7PMW - chains A and B; structure by electron microscopy, 4.10 A resolution (low resolution: residue-level contacts below are approximate; hydrogen-bond / salt-bridge calls are withheld).

# Chain A
Name: Solute carrier family 15 member 1
Organism: Homo sapiens
Reference sequence: P46059 (S15A1_HUMAN); numbering as in UniProt (aligned over 1-708)
Sequence (708 residues; numbered 1 to 708; the number before each row is that of its first residue):
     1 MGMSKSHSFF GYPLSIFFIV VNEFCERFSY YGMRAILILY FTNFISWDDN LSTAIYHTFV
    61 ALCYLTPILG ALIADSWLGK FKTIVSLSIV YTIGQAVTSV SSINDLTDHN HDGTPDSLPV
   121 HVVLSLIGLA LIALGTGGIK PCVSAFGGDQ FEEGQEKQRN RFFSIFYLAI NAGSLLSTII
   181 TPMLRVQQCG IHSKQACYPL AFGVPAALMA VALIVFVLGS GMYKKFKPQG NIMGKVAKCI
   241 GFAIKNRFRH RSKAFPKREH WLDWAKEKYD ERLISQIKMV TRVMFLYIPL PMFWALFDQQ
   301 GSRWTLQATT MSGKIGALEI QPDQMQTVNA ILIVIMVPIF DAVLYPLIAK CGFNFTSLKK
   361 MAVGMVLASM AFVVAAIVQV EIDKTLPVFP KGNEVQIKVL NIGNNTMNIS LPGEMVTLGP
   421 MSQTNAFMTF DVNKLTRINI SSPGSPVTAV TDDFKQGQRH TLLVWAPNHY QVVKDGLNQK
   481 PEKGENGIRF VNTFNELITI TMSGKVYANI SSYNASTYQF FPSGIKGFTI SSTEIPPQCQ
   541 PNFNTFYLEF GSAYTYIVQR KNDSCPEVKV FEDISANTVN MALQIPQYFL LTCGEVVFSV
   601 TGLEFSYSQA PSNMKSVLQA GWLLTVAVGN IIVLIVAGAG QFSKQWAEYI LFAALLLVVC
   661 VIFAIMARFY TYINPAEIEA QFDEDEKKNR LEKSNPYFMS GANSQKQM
Unresolved in the structure: 1-11, 43-49, 109-119, 184-196, 684-708
Swiss-Prot annotation at these positions:
  - glycosylation (N-linked (GlcNAc...) asparagine): Asn50, Asn404, Asn408, Asn439, Asn509, Asn514, Asn562
  - natural variant: Ser117 (S117N; S117R)
  - mutagenesis: Asp573 (D573A: Does not affect peptide transporter activity), Tyr588 (Y588C: Reduced peptide transporter activity), Gly594 (G594A: Does not affect peptide transporter activity; G594C: Nearly abolished peptide transporter activity; G594V: Abolished peptide transporter activity), Glu595 (E595C: Nearly abolished peptide transporter activity; E595D: Does not affect peptide transporter activity; E595K/R: Abolished peptide transporter activity)

# Chain B
Name: Ala-phe
Sequence (2 residues; each row starts with the number of its first residue):
     1 AF

# How chain A and chain B interact
Pairs across the interface - 7 pairs, chain A then chain B:
  Arg27(A) - Phe2(B)
  Tyr31(A) - Ala1(B)
  Tyr31(A) - Phe2(B)
  Tyr64(A) - Phe2(B)
  Tyr167(A) - Ala1(B)
  Asn171(A) - Ala1(B)
  Ser174(A) - Ala1(B)
Also at the interface, not in a pair above, chain A (12 interface residues in all): Ile170, Asn329, Ile333, Ser599, Leu623, Val626

# In short
12 residues of chain A face 2 of chain B across their interface. UniProt lists 4 mutagenesis sites on chain A.
Here chain A is Solute carrier family 15 member 1 (Homo sapiens) and chain B is Ala-phe. Entry 7PMW (HsPepT1
bound to Ala-Phe in the outward facing occluded conformation) was determined by electron microscopy, deposited
together with 7PMX, 7PMY and 7PN1.
